PDB entry 7NAY | X-ray diffraction, 1.84 A resolution | chain A

Chain A:
Molecule: L-lactate dehydrogenase
Organism: Selenomonas ruminantium
Notes: EC 1.1.1.27
UniProt: Q9EVR0 (LDH_SELRU); numbering as in UniProt (aligned over 1-318)
Chain sequence (324 residues; each row starts with the number of its first residue):
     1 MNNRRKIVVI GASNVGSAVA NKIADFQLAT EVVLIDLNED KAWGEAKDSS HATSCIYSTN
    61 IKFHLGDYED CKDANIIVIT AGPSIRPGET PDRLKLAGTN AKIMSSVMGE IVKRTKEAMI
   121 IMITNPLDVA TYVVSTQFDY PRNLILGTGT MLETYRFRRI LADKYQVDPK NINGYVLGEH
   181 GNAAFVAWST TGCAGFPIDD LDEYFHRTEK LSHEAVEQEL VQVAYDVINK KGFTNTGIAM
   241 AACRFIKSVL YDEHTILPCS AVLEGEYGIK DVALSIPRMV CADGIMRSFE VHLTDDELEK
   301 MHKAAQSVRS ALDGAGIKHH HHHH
Unresolved in the structure: 323-324
Modified / non-standard residues: Cys55 (3-sulfinoalanine; CSD); Cys281 (cysteinesulfonic acid; OCS)
Differences from the reference sequence: expression tag (319-324)
Small-molecule neighbours:
  - boric acid (BO3), molecule 1: Ile35, Asp36, Leu37, Glu39, Asp67, Tyr68
  - boric acid (BO3), molecule 2: Ile85, Arg86, Pro87, Gly88, Glu89, Thr90, Pro91, Tyr225, Ile228, Asn229
  - malonic acid (MLA), molecule 1: Ile56, Arg158, Asp168, Lys170, Asn171, Arg244, Thr255, Leu257
  - malonic acid (MLA), molecule 2: Ser84, Arg93, Asn125, Leu152, Arg156, His180, Ala224, Ile228, Thr234
  - NAD (nicotinamide-adenine-dinucleotide): Ile10, Gly11, Ala12, Ser13, Asn14, Val15, Ile35, Asp36, Leu37, Asn38, Tyr68, Thr80, Ala81, Gly82, Pro83, Ser84, Leu96, Asn100, Ile103, Val107, Ile123, Thr124, Asn125, Leu127, Thr148, Leu152, His180, Phe233, Thr234, Ile238
Curated features (UniProtKB/Swiss-Prot):
  - active site: His180 (Proton acceptor)
  - binding site (NAD(+)): Asn125
  - binding site (substrate): Arg93, Asn125, Arg156, Thr234
  - modified residue: Tyr225 (Phosphotyrosine)
What the authors report for this chain:
  - binding site for malonic acid: Arg156
  - catalytic residues: His180 (proposed by the authors, not directly observed)
  - contacts within the chain: Glu153-His180 (hydrogen bond)
  - mutagenesis - I85R: increased catalytic activity on OAA
  - self-association interface (contacts with another copy of this molecule): Tyr57
  - post-translational modification sites: Cys55

In short:
Ligands of chain A: NAD, malonic acid and boric acid. UniProt lists active-site residue His180, NAD+-binding
residue Asn125 and 4 substrate-binding residues. From the paper: the catalytic residue His180; I85R increases
catalytic activity on OAA.
Chain A is L-lactate dehydrogenase (Selenomonas ruminantium); the structure, Crystal structure of lactate
dehydrogenase from Selenomonas ruminantium with NADH, was determined by X-ray diffraction (same publication as
8Q3C).
